3AV9 - chains A and B of the 4 polymer chains in the assembly; structure by X-ray diffraction, 1.70 A resolution.

== Chain A (and B) ==
Molecule: Integrase
Organism: Human immunodeficiency virus type 1
Notes: fragment: CCD domain; chain B of this document is another copy of the same molecule, construct and numbering; everything in this record applies to it too
UniProt: P12497 (POL_HV1N5); residues 50-212 here correspond to UniProt positions 1197-1359 (UniProt number = residue number + 1147)
Sequence (183 residues; numbered 30 to 212; the number before each row is that of its first residue):
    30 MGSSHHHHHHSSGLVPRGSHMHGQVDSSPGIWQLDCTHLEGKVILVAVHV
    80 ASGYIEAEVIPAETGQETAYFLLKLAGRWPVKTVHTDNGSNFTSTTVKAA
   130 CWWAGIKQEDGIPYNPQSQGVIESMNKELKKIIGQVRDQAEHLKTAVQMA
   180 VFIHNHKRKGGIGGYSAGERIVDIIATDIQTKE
Not modelled in the structure: 30-55, 189-192, 210-212
Sequence notes: expression tag (30-49); engineered mutation Ser56 (Cys1203 in P12497), Asp139 (Phe1286 in P12497), His185 (Phe1332 in P12497)
UniProt features mapped onto this chain:
  - binding site (Mg(2+)): Asp64, Asp116, Glu152

== How chain A and chain B interact ==
Contacting residue pairs - 63 pairs, chain A then chain B:
  Tyr83(A) - Arg107(B)  hydrogen bond (side chain-backbone)
  Glu85(A) - Arg107(B)  salt bridge
  Ala86(A) - Arg107(B)  hydrogen bond (backbone-side chain)
  Glu87(A) - Tyr99(B)
  Glu87(A) - Lys103(B)  salt bridge
  Glu87(A) - Arg107(B)  salt bridge
  Tyr99(A) - Glu87(B)
  Tyr99(A) - Lys173(B)
  Tyr99(A) - Thr174(B)
  Tyr99(A) - Gln177(B)
  Leu102(A) - Thr174(B)
  Leu102(A) - Gln177(B)
  Lys103(A) - Glu87(B)  salt bridge
  Lys103(A) - Lys103(B)
  Lys103(A) - Gln177(B)
  Ala105(A) - Phe181(B)
  Ala105(A) - His185(B)  hydrogen bond (backbone-side chain)
  Gly106(A) - Phe181(B)
  Gly106(A) - Asn184(B)  hydrogen bond (backbone-side chain)
  Arg107(A) - Tyr83(B)  hydrogen bond (backbone-side chain)
  Arg107(A) - Glu85(B)  salt bridge
  Arg107(A) - Ala86(B)  hydrogen bond (side chain-backbone)
  Arg107(A) - Glu87(B)  salt bridge
  Arg107(A) - Trp108(B)
  Arg107(A) - Gln177(B)  hydrogen bond
  Arg107(A) - Val180(B)
  Trp108(A) - Arg107(B)
  Trp108(A) - Trp108(B)  hydrophobic
  Trp132(A) - Gln168(B)  hydrogen bond
  Trp132(A) - Met178(B)
  Trp132(A) - Phe181(B)  hydrophobic
  Trp132(A) - Ile182(B)  hydrophobic
  Ala133(A) - Phe181(B)
  Gln168(A) - Trp132(B)  hydrogen bond
  Lys173(A) - Tyr99(B)
  Thr174(A) - Tyr99(B)
  Thr174(A) - Leu102(B)
  Gln177(A) - Tyr99(B)
  Gln177(A) - Leu102(B)
  Gln177(A) - Lys103(B)
  Gln177(A) - Arg107(B)  hydrogen bond
  Met178(A) - Trp132(B)  hydrophobic
  Phe181(A) - Ala105(B)
  Phe181(A) - Gly106(B)
  Phe181(A) - Trp132(B)  hydrophobic
  Phe181(A) - Ala133(B)
  Ile182(A) - Trp132(B)  hydrophobic
  Asn184(A) - Gly106(B)  hydrogen bond (side chain-backbone)
  His185(A) - Ala105(B)
  Glu198(A) - Ile208(B)
  Val201(A) - Val201(B)
  Val201(A) - Ile204(B)  hydrophobic
  Val201(A) - Ala205(B)
  Asp202(A) - Ala205(B)
  Asp202(A) - Ile208(B)
  Asp202(A) - Gln209(B)  hydrogen bond
  Ile204(A) - Val201(B)  hydrophobic
  Ala205(A) - Val201(B)
  Ala205(A) - Asp202(B)
  Ala205(A) - Ala205(B)  hydrophobic
  Ile208(A) - Glu198(B)
  Ile208(A) - Asp202(B)
  Gln209(A) - Asp202(B)  hydrogen bond
Interface residues without a listed pair, chain A (32 interface residues in all): Val165, Val180, Tyr194
Interface residues without a listed pair, chain B (32 interface residues in all): Val165, Tyr194

== In short ==
The chain A/chain B interface involves 32 residues from each chain; the contacts include 13 hydrogen bonds and
6 salt bridges. Among the polar pairs are Glu85(A)-Arg107(B), Glu87(A)-Lys103(B) and Glu87(A)-Arg107(B).
UniProt lists 3 Mg2+-binding residues on chain A.
Both chains are Integrase (Human immunodeficiency virus type 1). Entry 3AV9 (Crystal structures of novel
allosteric peptide inhibitors of HIV integrase in the LEDGF binding site) was determined by X-ray diffraction
(same publication as 3AVA, 3AVB, 3AVC, 3AVF, 3AVG, 3AVH and 6 further entries).
